7CGE - chains G and H of the 12 polymer chains in the assembly; structure by electron microscopy, 2.90 A resolution.

Chain G (and H):
Protein: Outer membrane lipid asymmetry maintenance protein MlaD
Source organism: Escherichia coli (strain K12)
Notes: chain H of this document is another copy of the same molecule, construct and numbering; everything in this record applies to it too
UniProtKB: A0A6D2XU65 (A0A6D2XU65_ECOLI); residue numbers follow UniProt; this construct covers 1-183
Chain sequence (183 residues; numbered 1 to 183; the number before each row is that of its first residue):
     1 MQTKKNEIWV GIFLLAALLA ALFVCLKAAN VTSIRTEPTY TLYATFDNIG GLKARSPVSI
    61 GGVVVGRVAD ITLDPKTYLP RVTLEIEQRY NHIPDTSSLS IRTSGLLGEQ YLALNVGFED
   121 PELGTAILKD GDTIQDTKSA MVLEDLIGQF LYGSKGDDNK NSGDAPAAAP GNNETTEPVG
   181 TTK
Unresolved in the structure: 1-3, 31-35, 153-183
Residues lining bound ligands: phosphatidylglycerol (PGW; (1R)-2-{[(S)-{[(2S)-2,3-dihydroxypropyl]oxy}(hydroxy)phosphoryl]oxy}-1-[(hexadecanoyloxy)methyl]ethyl (9Z)-octadec-9-enoate): Val-24, Cys-25, Arg-55, Arg-67, Glu-85
What the authors report for this chain:
  - binding site for phosphatidylglycerol: Arg-55, Arg-67, Leu-106, Leu-107

How chain G and chain H interact:
Residue-residue contacts (21; chain G residue first):
  Asn-48(G) / Gly-61(H)
  Ile-49(G) / Gly-61(H)  hydrogen bond (backbone-backbone)
  Gly-50(G) / Gly-61(H)
  Leu-73(G) / Ile-60(H)  hydrophobic
  Leu-73(G) / Tyr-90(H)  hydrophobic
  Thr-77(G) / Phe-118(H)
  Tyr-78(G) / Ile-60(H)
  Tyr-78(G) / Tyr-90(H)
  Tyr-78(G) / Asn-91(H)
  Tyr-78(G) / His-92(H)
  Tyr-78(G) / Phe-118(H)  hydrophobic
  Val-142(G) / Arg-102(H)
  Leu-143(G) / Gly-105(H)
  Leu-143(G) / Leu-106(H)  hydrophobic
  Glu-144(G) / Arg-102(H)
  Glu-144(G) / Thr-103(H)  hydrogen bond
  Asp-145(G) / Arg-102(H)  salt bridge
  Ile-147(G) / Met-141(H)  hydrophobic
  Phe-150(G) / Phe-150(H)  hydrophobic
  Leu-151(G) / Leu-146(H)  hydrophobic
  Leu-151(G) / Gln-149(H)
Interface residues without a listed pair, chain G (17 interface residues in all): Asp-47, Pro-80, Leu-106, Leu-107
Interface residues without a listed pair, chain H (18 interface residues in all): Gly-62, Val-63, Ile-101, Leu-107

In short:
Chain G and chain H form an interface of 17 and 18 residues respectively; the contacts include 2 hydrogen
bonds and 1 salt bridge. Polar pairs include Asp-145(G)/Arg-102(H), Glu-144(G)/Thr-103(H) and
Ile-49(G)/Gly-61(H). Bound to chain G: phosphatidylglycerol. The paper reports a binding site for
phosphatidylglycerol at Arg-55(G), Arg-67(G) and Leu-106(G) among others.
Both chains are Outer membrane lipid asymmetry maintenance protein MlaD (Escherichia coli (strain K12)). Entry
7CGE (The overall structure of nucleotide free MlaFEDB complex) was determined by electron microscopy,
deposited together with 7CGN and 7CH0.
